PDB entry 2INN | X-ray diffraction, 2.70 A resolution | chains A and C of the 7 polymer chains in the assembly

# Chain A
Molecule: Phenol hydroxylase component phN
Organism: Pseudomonas stutzeri
UniProt: Q84AQ2 (Q84AQ2_PSEST); residues 1-511 here = UniProt positions 1-511
Amino-acid sequence (511 residues; row label = number of the first residue in the row):
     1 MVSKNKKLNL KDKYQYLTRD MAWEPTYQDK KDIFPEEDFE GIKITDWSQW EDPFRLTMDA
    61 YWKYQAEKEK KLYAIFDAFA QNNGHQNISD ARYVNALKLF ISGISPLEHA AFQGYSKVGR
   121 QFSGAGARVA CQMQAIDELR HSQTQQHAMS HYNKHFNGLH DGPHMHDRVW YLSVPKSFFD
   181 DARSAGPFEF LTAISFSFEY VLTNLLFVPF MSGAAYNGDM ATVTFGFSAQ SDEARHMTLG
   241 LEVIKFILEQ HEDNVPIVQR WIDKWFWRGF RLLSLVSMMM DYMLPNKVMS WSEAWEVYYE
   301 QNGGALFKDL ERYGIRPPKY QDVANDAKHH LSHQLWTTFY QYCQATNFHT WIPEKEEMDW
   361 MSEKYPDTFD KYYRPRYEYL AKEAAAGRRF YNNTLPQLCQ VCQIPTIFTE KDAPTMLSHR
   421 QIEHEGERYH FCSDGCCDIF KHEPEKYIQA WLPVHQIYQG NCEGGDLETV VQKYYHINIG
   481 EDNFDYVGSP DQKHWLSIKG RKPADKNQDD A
Disordered / not traced: 1-3, 500-511
Construct notes: modified residue (1, 21, 58, 133, 149, 165, 211, 220, 237, 278-280, 283, 289, 358, 361, 416); conflict Asp-510 (Ala in Q84AQ2)
Modified positions: Mse-1 (selenomethionine); Mse-21, Mse-58, Mse-133, Mse-149, Mse-165, Mse-211, Mse-220, Mse-237, Mse-278, Mse-279, Mse-280, Mse-283, Mse-289, Mse-358, Mse-361, Mse-416 (selenomethionine; parent Met)
Ion coordination: Fe ion site 1: Glu-108, Glu-138, His-141; Fe ion site 2: Glu-138, Glu-199, Glu-233, His-236; Zn2+: Cys-399, Cys-402, Cys-432, Cys-436
Reported in the primary citation:
  - Fe ion coordination: Glu-108, Glu-138, His-141, Glu-199, Glu-233, His-236
  - contacts within the chain: Ser-105/Glu-108 (hydrogen bond), Gln-134/Glu-199 (hydrogen bond), Glu-108/Gln-145 (hydrogen bond), Gln-134/Arg-235 (water-mediated contact)
  - conformationally variable residues (side-chain flip): Ala-193 to Leu-202, Thr-203, Asn-204, Phe-207, Phe-225 to Ser-231
  - specificity-determining residues: Leu-107 (proposed by the authors, not directly observed)

# Chain C
Molecule: Phenol hydroxylase component phL
Organism: Pseudomonas stutzeri
UniProt: Q84AQ4 (Q84AQ4_PSEST); residue numbers follow UniProt; this construct covers 1-333
Amino-acid sequence (333 residues; row label = number of the first residue in the row):
     1 MSIEIKTNSV EPIRHTYGHI ARRFGDKPAT RYQEASYDIE AKTNFHYRPQ WDSEHTLNDP
    61 TRTAIRMEDW CAVSDPRQFY YGAYVGNRAK MQESAETSFG FCEKRNLLTR LSEETQKQLL
   121 RLLVPLRHVE LGANMNNAKI AGDATATTVS QMHIYTGMDR LGIGQYLSRI ALMIDGSTGA
   181 ALDESKAYWM DDEMWQPMRK LVEDTLVVDD WFELTLVQNI LIDGMMYPLV YDKMDQWFES
   241 QGAEDVSMLT EFMRDWYKES LRWTNAMMKA VAGESETNRE LLQKWIDHWE PQAYEALKPL
   301 AEASVGIDGL NEARAELSAR LKKFELQSRG VSA
Disordered / not traced: 1-11, 331-333
Construct notes: modified residue (1, 67, 91, 135, 152, 158, 173, 190, 194, 198, 225-226, 234, 248, 253, 267-268)
Modified positions: Mse-1 (selenomethionine); Mse-67, Mse-91, Mse-135, Mse-152, Mse-158, Mse-173, Mse-190, Mse-194, Mse-198, Mse-225, Mse-226, Mse-234, Mse-248, Mse-253, Mse-267, Mse-268 (selenomethionine; parent Met)

# How chain A and chain C interact
Residue-residue contacts - 169 pairs, chain A then chain C:
  Lys-6(A) with Thr-178(C)
  Lys-7(A) with Gly-176(C); Ser-177(C)
  Leu-8(A) with Leu-172(C), hydrophobic; Ser-177(C), hydrogen bond (backbone-backbone); Thr-178(C)
  Tyr-16(A) with Arg-127(C); Gly-179(C); Leu-182(C), hydrophobic; Asp-183(C), hydrogen bond
  Leu-17(A) with Gln-165(C); Ser-168(C); Arg-169(C)
  Asp-20(A) with Arg-127(C), salt bridge; His-128(C); Leu-182(C); Lys-186(C), salt bridge
  Mse-21(A) with Arg-127(C); His-128(C), hydrogen bond (backbone-side chain); Leu-131(C), hydrophobic; Leu-161(C), hydrophobic; Gly-164(C)
  Ala-22(A) with Leu-131(C), hydrophobic; Lys-186(C), hydrogen bond (backbone-side chain)
  Trp-23(A) with His-128(C); Leu-131(C), hydrophobic; Trp-189(C); Mse-190(C); Arg-199(C); Val-202(C), hydrophobic; Glu-203(C), hydrogen bond
  Glu-24(A) with Arg-199(C)
  Pro-25(A) with Glu-203(C)
  Thr-26(A) with Arg-199(C), hydrogen bond; Glu-203(C), hydrogen bond (backbone-side chain)
  Tyr-27(A) with Gln-196(C), hydrogen bond; Arg-199(C); Lys-200(C); Glu-203(C), hydrogen bond (backbone-side chain)
  Gln-28(A) with Glu-203(C), hydrogen bond (backbone-side chain); Asp-204(C); Val-207(C)
  Ile-33(A) with Leu-206(C), hydrophobic
  Phe-34(A) with Mse-135(C), hydrophobic
  Phe-39(A) with Gln-50(C)
  Thr-57(A) with Gln-165(C)
  Mse-58(A) with Mse-158(C); Leu-161(C), hydrophobic; Gly-162(C); Gln-165(C)
  Asp-59(A) with Gln-92(C); Glu-96(C); Tyr-166(C); Arg-169(C), salt bridge
  Tyr-61(A) with Tyr-81(C), hydrogen bond
  Trp-62(A) with Tyr-84(C), hydrogen bond; Val-85(C); Arg-88(C); Ala-89(C); Asp-159(C); Phe-252(C), hydrophobic
  Lys-63(A) with Gln-92(C)
  Gln-65(A) with Tyr-81(C), hydrogen bond; Val-85(C)
  Ala-66(A) with Val-85(C); Gly-86(C); Ala-89(C), hydrophobic
  Glu-69(A) with Tyr-81(C); Gly-82(C)
  Tyr-73(A) with Arg-31(C); Tyr-80(C)
  Asp-77(A) with Arg-31(C), salt bridge
  Ile-101(A) with Tyr-17(C), hydrophobic
  His-109(A) with Glu-40(C); Thr-147(C), hydrogen bond
  Phe-112(A) with Ser-150(C); Ile-154(C), hydrophobic
  Gln-113(A) with Asn-58(C), hydrogen bond
  Ser-116(A) with Ala-138(C); Gly-142(C); Ile-154(C)
  Lys-117(A) with Trp-51(C)
  Arg-120(A) with Mse-135(C); Ala-138(C); Lys-139(C); Leu-206(C), hydrogen bond (side chain-backbone)
  Arg-128(A) with Mse-135(C)
  Val-129(A) with Leu-161(C), hydrophobic
  Gln-132(A) with Asn-134(C), hydrogen bond; Ala-138(C); Mse-158(C)
  Ile-136(A) with Tyr-81(C)
  Leu-139(A) with Tyr-155(C)
  Arg-140(A) with Tyr-81(C)
  Ser-142(A) with Ile-39(C)
  Gln-143(A) with Ala-35(C), hydrogen bond (side chain-backbone); Tyr-80(C); Tyr-81(C), hydrogen bond (side chain-backbone); Gln-151(C); Tyr-155(C)
  Gln-146(A) with Tyr-17(C), hydrogen bond (backbone-side chain); Glu-34(C); Ile-39(C)
  His-147(A) with Arg-31(C), hydrogen bond (side chain-backbone); Ala-35(C); Tyr-80(C)
  Mse-149(A) with Tyr-17(C)
  Ser-150(A) with Tyr-17(C), hydrogen bond (backbone-side chain); Glu-34(C), hydrogen bond
  Asn-153(A) with Arg-14(C), hydrogen bond (backbone-side chain); Thr-16(C); Tyr-17(C)
  Lys-154(A) with Pro-12(C); Ile-13(C), hydrogen bond (backbone-backbone); Arg-14(C), hydrogen bond (backbone-backbone); His-15(C)
  His-155(A) with Pro-12(C); Ile-13(C)
  Phe-156(A) with Ile-13(C); Arg-14(C), hydrogen bond (backbone-side chain)
  Asn-157(A) with Ile-13(C); Arg-14(C), hydrogen bond
  Leu-159(A) with Tyr-17(C)
  His-160(A) with Arg-14(C), hydrogen bond; Tyr-17(C); Gly-18(C), hydrogen bond (backbone-backbone)
  Asp-161(A) with His-19(C), salt bridge; Arg-22(C), salt bridge
  Pro-163(A) with His-19(C); Asp-38(C); Ile-39(C), hydrophobic
  Asp-167(A) with Ala-41(C); Lys-42(C), hydrogen bond (side chain-backbone); Thr-43(C), hydrogen bond (side chain-backbone); Asn-44(C), hydrogen bond (backbone-side chain)
  Arg-168(A) with Thr-43(C); Asn-44(C)
  Lys-176(A) with Thr-43(C), hydrogen bond (side chain-backbone); Asn-44(C), hydrogen bond (side chain-backbone); Phe-45(C); His-46(C)
  Ser-177(A) with His-46(C); Tyr-47(C)
  Asp-180(A) with Phe-45(C); His-46(C), salt bridge; Tyr-47(C); Leu-57(C)
  Asp-181(A) with Tyr-47(C)
  Arg-183(A) with Trp-51(C), hydrogen bond (backbone-side chain); Asn-58(C), hydrogen bond
  Ser-184(A) with Arg-48(C); Gln-50(C), hydrogen bond (backbone-backbone); Trp-51(C), hydrogen bond (backbone-side chain)
  Ala-185(A) with Gln-50(C); Trp-51(C), hydrogen bond (backbone-side chain)
  Arg-268(A) with Tyr-47(C), hydrogen bond
  Gln-403(A) with His-46(C), hydrogen bond
  Glu-443(A) with Gln-50(C)
  Lys-446(A) with Tyr-47(C); Gln-50(C)
  Tyr-447(A) with Tyr-47(C), hydrophobic
  Gln-449(A) with His-46(C); Tyr-47(C); Arg-48(C), hydrogen bond (side chain-backbone)
  Ala-450(A) with His-46(C)
  Trp-451(A) with Asn-44(C), hydrogen bond; His-46(C), hydrogen bond (backbone-side chain)
  Tyr-474(A) with Asn-44(C), hydrogen bond
  His-476(A) with Arg-22(C)
Other interface residues (no listed pair), chain A (88 interface residues in all): Asn-5, Lys-13, Thr-18, Asp-32, Glu-36, Phe-76, Gly-119, Mse-133, Ala-135, Gln-145, Ser-173, Gly-186, Val-401
Other interface residues (no listed pair), chain C (84 interface residues in all): Ser-36, Pro-49, Glu-93, Asn-136, Ala-141, Thr-145

# Summary
Chain A and chain C form an interface of 88 and 84 residues respectively, with 46 hydrogen bonds and 7 salt
bridges. Among the polar pairs are Asp-20(A)/Arg-127(C), Asp-20(A)/Lys-186(C) and Asp-59(A)/Arg-169(C). From
the paper: Fe ion coordination by Glu-108(A), Glu-138(A) and His-141(A) among others; the specificity
determinant Leu-107(A).
Here chain A is Phenol hydroxylase component phN and chain C is Phenol hydroxylase component phL, both from
Pseudomonas stutzeri. Entry 2INN (Structure of the Phenol Hydroxyalse-Regulatory Protein Complex) was
determined by X-ray diffraction (same publication as 2INP).
